4JGH - chains A and C of the 4 polymer chains in the assembly; structure by X-ray diffraction, 3.00 A resolution.

Chain A:
Molecule: Suppressor of cytokine signaling 2
From: Homo sapiens
UniProt: O14508 (SOCS2_HUMAN); residue numbers follow UniProt; this construct covers 32-198
Chain sequence (173 residues; each row starts with the number of its first residue):
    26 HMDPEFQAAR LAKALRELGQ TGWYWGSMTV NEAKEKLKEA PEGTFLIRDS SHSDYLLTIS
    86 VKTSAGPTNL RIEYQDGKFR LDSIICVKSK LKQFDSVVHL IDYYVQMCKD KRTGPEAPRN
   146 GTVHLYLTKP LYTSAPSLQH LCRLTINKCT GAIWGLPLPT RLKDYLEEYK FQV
Unresolved in the structure: 136-145
Differences from the reference sequence: expression tag (26-31)
UniProt features mapped onto this chain:
  - modified residue: Ser52 (Phosphoserine)
  - cross-link: Lys173 (Glycyl lysine isopeptide (Lys-Gly) (interchain with G-Cter in ubiquitin))
  - natural variant: Ser52 (S52N: Increased protein half-life), Asn94 (N94D: Decreased ability to bind phosphorylated substrates), Arg96 (R96L: Decreased ability to bind phosphorylated substrates), Leu106 (L106V: Does not affect ability to bind phosphorylated substrates), Cys133 (C133Y: Does not affect ability to bind phosphorylated substrates)
  - mutagenesis: Arg73 (R73E: Impaired ability to mediate ubiquitination of GHR), Lys87 (K87R: No effect on protein half-life), Lys154 (K154R: No effect on protein half-life), Leu163 (L163P: Abolished interaction with ELOB and ELOC, preventing formation of the ECS(SOCS2) complex), Cys167 (C167F: Abolished interaction with ELOB and ELOC, preventing formation of the ECS(SOCS2) complex), Lys173 (K173R: Increased protein half-life)

Chain C:
Molecule: Transcription elongation factor B polypeptide 1
From: Mus musculus
UniProt: P83940 (ELOC_MOUSE); numbering as in UniProt (aligned over 17-112)
Chain sequence (96 residues; row label = number of the first residue in the row):
    17 MYVKLISSDG HEFIVKREHA LTSGTIKAML SGPGQFAENE TNEVNFREIP SHVLSKVCMY
    77 FTYKVRYTNS STEIPEFPIA PEIPLELLMA ANFLDC

How chain A and chain C interact:
Pairs across the interface - 42 pairs, chain A then chain C:
  Trp50(A) - Asn85(C)
  Lys61(A) - Asn85(C)
  Lys61(A) - Ser86(C)
  Lys154(A) - Ile90(C)
  Lys154(A) - Glu92(C)  salt bridge
  Leu156(A) - Asn85(C)
  Leu156(A) - Ile90(C)  hydrophobic
  Tyr157(A) - Tyr83(C)  hydrogen bond (backbone-side chain)
  Tyr157(A) - Asn85(C)  hydrogen bond (backbone-side chain)
  Ser159(A) - Tyr83(C)
  Ala160(A) - Lys80(C)
  Ala160(A) - Tyr83(C)  hydrophobic
  Pro161(A) - Tyr76(C)  hydrogen bond (backbone-side chain)
  Pro161(A) - Tyr79(C)
  Ser162(A) - Tyr76(C)
  Ser162(A) - Cys112(C)
  Leu163(A) - Tyr76(C)  hydrogen bond (backbone-side chain)
  Leu163(A) - Phe93(C)  hydrophobic
  Leu163(A) - Ala107(C)  hydrophobic
  Leu163(A) - Cys112(C)  hydrogen bond (backbone-backbone)
  Gln164(A) - Leu104(C)
  Gln164(A) - Ala107(C)
  Gln164(A) - Asn108(C)  hydrogen bond
  Gln164(A) - Cys112(C)  hydrogen bond (backbone-backbone)
  Leu166(A) - Tyr79(C)  hydrophobic
  Leu166(A) - Phe93(C)  hydrophobic
  Cys167(A) - Ile95(C)
  Cys167(A) - Pro100(C)
  Cys167(A) - Leu103(C)  hydrophobic
  Cys167(A) - Leu104(C)
  Thr170(A) - Ile95(C)
  Ile171(A) - Leu104(C)  hydrophobic
  Cys174(A) - Pro97(C)  hydrophobic
  Pro182(A) - Leu101(C)
  Leu183(A) - Leu101(C)
  Leu183(A) - Leu104(C)  hydrophobic
  Pro184(A) - Met105(C)  hydrophobic
  Arg186(A) - Asn108(C)
  Leu187(A) - Leu104(C)  hydrophobic
  Leu187(A) - Met105(C)  hydrophobic
  Leu187(A) - Asn108(C)
  Leu191(A) - Leu104(C)  hydrophobic
Other interface residues (no listed pair), chain A (24 interface residues in all): Thr69, Leu181
Other interface residues (no listed pair), chain C (20 interface residues in all): Val73

In short:
24 residues of chain A face 20 of chain C across their interface; the contacts include 7 hydrogen bonds and 1
salt bridge. Polar contacts include Lys154(A)-Glu92(C), Tyr157(A)-Tyr83(C) and Tyr157(A)-Asn85(C). Curated
annotation (UniProt) lists 6 mutagenesis sites on chain A.
Here chain A is Suppressor of cytokine signaling 2 (Homo sapiens) and chain C is Transcription elongation
factor B polypeptide 1 (Mus musculus). Entry 4JGH (Structure of the SOCS2-Elongin BC complex bound to an
N-terminal fragment of Cullin5) was determined by X-ray diffraction.
